PDB entry 4Q68 | X-ray diffraction, 1.07 A resolution | chain A

[Chain A]
Name: Uncharacterized protein
Source organism: Bacteroides uniformis ATCC 8492
UniProt: A7V5T8 (A7V5T8_BACUN); residue numbers follow UniProt; this construct covers 24-262
Sequence (240 residues; numbered 0 to 262; 23 numbers in that range are skipped by the numbering (no residue carries them; nothing is unmodelled there); the number before each row is that of its first residue; numbering starts at 0):
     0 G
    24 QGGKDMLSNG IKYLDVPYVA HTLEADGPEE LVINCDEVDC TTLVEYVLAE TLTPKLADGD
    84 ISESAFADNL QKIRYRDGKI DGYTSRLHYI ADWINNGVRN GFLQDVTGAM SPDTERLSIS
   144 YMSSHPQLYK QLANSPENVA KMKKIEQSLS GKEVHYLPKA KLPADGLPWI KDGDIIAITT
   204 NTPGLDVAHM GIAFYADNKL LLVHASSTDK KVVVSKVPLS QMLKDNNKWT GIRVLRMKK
Disordered / not traced: 80-84
Sequence notes: expression tag (0)
Modified positions: Mse29, Mse133, Mse145, Mse165, Mse213, Mse245, Mse260 (selenomethionine; parent Met)
Bound ions: Na+ site 1 near Glu138 (its only coordinating residue here); Na+ site 2: Thr203, Thr205, Leu208
Residues lining bound ligands: N-acetylglucosamine (NAG; 2-acetamido-2-deoxy-beta-D-glucopyranose): Leu46, Glu47, Asp62, Thr64, Thr65, Tyr106, Arg109, His111, Tyr112, Mse145, Tyr152, Leu208
What the authors report for this chain:
  - binding site for N-acetylglucosamine: Asp62, Arg109, His111
  - catalytic residues: Tyr41, Ala211, His212 (proposed by the authors, not directly observed)

[In short]
Chain A binds N-acetylglucosamine. Thr203, Thr205 and Leu208 form the Na+ site 2. From the paper: catalytic
residues Tyr41, Ala211 and His212; a binding site for N-acetylglucosamine at Asp62, Arg109 and His111.
Chain A is Uncharacterized protein (Bacteroides uniformis ATCC 8492); the structure, Crystal structure of a
N-acetylmuramoyl-L-alanine amidase (BACUNI_02947) from Bacteroides uniformis ATCC 8492 at 1.07 A resolution,
was determined by X-ray diffraction, deposited together with 4Q5K and 4H4J.
